Entry 4Q1J (X-ray diffraction, 2.17 A resolution); this record covers chains A and C of the 3 polymer chains in the assembly.

== Chain A (and C) ==
Protein: Polyketide biosynthesis enoyl-CoA isomerase PksI
Source organism: Bacillus subtilis
Notes: EC 4.-.-.-; chain C of this document is another copy of the same molecule, construct and numbering; everything in this record applies to it too
UniProtKB: P40802 (PKSI_BACSU); numbering as in UniProt (aligned over 1-249)
Amino-acid sequence (268 residues; each row starts with the number of its first residue; numbers below 1 keep their minus sign (Met-18 is residue -18)):
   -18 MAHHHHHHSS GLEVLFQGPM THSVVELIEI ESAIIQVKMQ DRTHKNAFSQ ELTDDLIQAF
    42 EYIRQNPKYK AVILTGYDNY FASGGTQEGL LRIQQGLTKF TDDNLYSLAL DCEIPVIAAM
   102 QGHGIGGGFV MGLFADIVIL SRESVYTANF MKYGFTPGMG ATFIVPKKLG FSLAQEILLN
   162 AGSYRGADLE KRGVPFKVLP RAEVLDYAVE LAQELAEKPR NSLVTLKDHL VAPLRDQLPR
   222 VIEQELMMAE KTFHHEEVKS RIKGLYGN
Unresolved in the structure: -18 to 0, 249 (chain C: -18 to 3, 249)
Differences from the reference sequence: expression tag (-18 to 0); engineered mutation Ala230 (His in P40802)
UniProt features mapped onto this chain:
  - mutagenesis: Lys80 (K80A: Does not affect the enzymatic activity), Lys232 (K232A: Does not affect the enzymatic activity), His235 (H235A: Does not affect the enzymatic activity)
Reported in the primary citation:
  - mutagenesis - K80A, K232A, H235A: unchanged catalytic activity

== Chain A / chain C interface ==
Contacting residue pairs - 41 pairs, chain A then chain C:
  Met132(A) with Lys199(C); Ser203(C); Leu207(C), hydrophobic
  Gly135(A) with Ser203(C), hydrogen bond (backbone-side chain)
  Thr137(A) with Ser203(C)
  Pro138(A) with Leu207(C)
  Thr143(A) with His210(C), hydrogen bond
  Phe152(A) with Lys148(C); Lys149(C); Leu211(C); Leu215(C), hydrophobic
  Ser153(A) with Lys149(C); Pro176(C); Phe177(C)
  Leu154(A) with Pro176(C)
  Gln156(A) with Asp117(C), hydrogen bond; Lys149(C), hydrogen bond; Leu211(C); Val212(C)
  Leu159(A) with Leu207(C); Leu211(C), hydrophobic
  Leu160(A) with Lys199(C); Leu207(C), hydrophobic
  Asn161(A) with Leu192(C); Glu195(C), hydrogen bond (side chain-backbone); Leu196(C); Lys199(C), hydrogen bond (backbone-side chain)
  Arg173(A) with Val175(C); Pro176(C), hydrogen bond (side chain-backbone); Lys178(C); Tyr188(C), hydrogen bond
  Gln225(A) with His210(C)
  Met229(A) with Thr206(C); Leu207(C), hydrophobic; His210(C)
  Lys232(A) with Asn202(C), hydrogen bond (backbone-side chain)
  Thr233(A) with Asn202(C); Ser203(C)
  Glu238(A) with Pro200(C)
  Arg242(A) with Glu198(C), hydrogen bond (side chain-backbone); Pro200(C)
Interface residues without a listed pair, chain A (25 interface residues in all): Lys133, Glu157, Ala162, Val222, Glu226, His236
Interface residues without a listed pair, chain C (27 interface residues in all): Pro96, Ala116, Ile118, Leu204, Lys208

== In short ==
Chain A and chain C form an interface of 25 and 27 residues respectively; the contacts include 10 hydrogen
bonds. Among the polar pairs are Gly135(A)-Ser203(C), Thr143(A)-His210(C) and Gln156(A)-Asp117(C). From
UniProt: 3 mutagenesis sites on chain A. The paper reports that K80A, K232A and H235A of chain A leave
catalytic activity unchanged.
Chain A and chain C are both Polyketide biosynthesis enoyl-CoA isomerase PksI (Bacillus subtilis); the
structure, Structure and mechanism of a dehydratase/decarboxylase enzyme couple involved in polyketide
beta-branching, was determined by X-ray diffraction, deposited together with 4Q1G, 4Q1H, 4Q1I and 4Q1K.
